Entry 7E4P (X-ray diffraction, 2.40 A resolution); this record covers chains A and F of the 6 polymer chains in the assembly.

# Chain A
Molecule: Tubulin alpha-1B chain
Organism: Bos taurus
UniProtKB: P81947 (TBA1B_BOVIN); residues 1-440 here = UniProt positions 1-440
Amino-acid sequence (440 residues; each row starts with the number of its first residue):
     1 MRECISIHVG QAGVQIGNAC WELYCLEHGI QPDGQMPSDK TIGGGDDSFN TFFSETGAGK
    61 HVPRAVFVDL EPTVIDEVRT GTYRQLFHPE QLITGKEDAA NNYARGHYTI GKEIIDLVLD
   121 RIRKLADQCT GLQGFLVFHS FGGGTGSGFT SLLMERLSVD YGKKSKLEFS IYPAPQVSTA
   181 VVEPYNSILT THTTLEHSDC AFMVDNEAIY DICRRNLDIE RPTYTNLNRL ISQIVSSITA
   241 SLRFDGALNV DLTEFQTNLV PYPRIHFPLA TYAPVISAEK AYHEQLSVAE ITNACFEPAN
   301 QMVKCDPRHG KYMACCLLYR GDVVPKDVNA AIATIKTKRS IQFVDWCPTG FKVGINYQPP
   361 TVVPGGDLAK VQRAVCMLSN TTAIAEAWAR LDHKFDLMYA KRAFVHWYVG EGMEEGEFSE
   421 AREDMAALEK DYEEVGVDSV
Disordered / not traced: 438-440
Metal / ion sites: Ca2+: Asp39, Thr41, Gly44, Glu55
Ligand contacts: GTP (guanosine-5'-triphosphate): Gly10, Gln11, Ala12, Gln15, Ile16, Asp69, Asp98, Ala99, Ala100, Asn101, Asn102, Ser140, Gly142, Gly143, Gly144, Thr145, Gly146, Ile171, Pro173, Val177, Ser178, Thr179, Glu183, Asn206, Tyr224, Leu227, Asn228, Ile231

# Chain F
Molecule: Tubulin-Tyrosine Ligase
Organism: Gallus gallus
UniProtKB: E1BQ43 (E1BQ43_CHICK); residue numbers follow UniProt; this construct covers 1-378
Amino-acid sequence (380 residues; each row starts with the number of its first residue):
     1 MYTFVVRDEN SSVYAEVSRL LLATGQWKRL RKDNPRFNLM LGERNRLPFG RLGHEPGLVQ
    61 LVNYYRGADK LCRKASLVKL IKTSPELSES CTWFPESYVI YPTNLKTPVA PAQNGIRHLI
   121 NNTRTDEREV FLAAYNRRRE GREGNVWIAK SSAGAKGEGI LISSEASELL DFIDEQGQVH
   181 VIQKYLEKPL LLEPGHRKFD IRSWVLVDHL YNIYLYREGV LRTSSEPYNS ANFQDKTCHL
   241 TNHCIQKEYS KNYGRYEEGN EMFFEEFNQY LMDALNTTLE NSILLQIKHI IRSCLMCIEP
   301 AISTKHLHYQ SFQLFGFDFM VDEELKVWLI EVNGAPACAQ KLYAELCQGI VDVAISSVFP
   361 LADTGQKTSQ PTSIFIKLHH
Disordered / not traced: 104-125, 151-159, 248-251, 363-371
Construct notes: expression tag (379-380)
Metal / ion sites: Mg2+: Glu331 (together with AMP-PCP)
Ligand contacts: AMP-PCP (ACP; phosphomethylphosphonic acid adenylate ester): Lys74, Ile148, Lys150, Gln183, Lys184, Tyr185, Leu186, Lys198, Asp200, Arg202, Arg222, His239, Leu240, Thr241, Asn242, Asp318, Ile330, Glu331, Asn333

# Chain A / chain F interface
Pairs across the interface (23):
  Gln176(A) - Pro56(F)
  Glu207(A) - His54(F)  salt bridge
  Glu297(A) - His306(F)
  Pro298(A) - Leu307(F)  hydrophobic
  Lys304(A) - His54(F)
  Asp306(A) - Arg66(F)
  Asp306(A) - Leu307(F)
  Arg308(A) - Pro300(F)  hydrogen bond (side chain-backbone)
  Arg308(A) - Ala301(F)
  Arg308(A) - Ile302(F)
  Arg308(A) - Ser303(F)  hydrogen bond (side chain-backbone)
  His309(A) - Arg66(F)  hydrogen bond (side chain-backbone)
  His309(A) - Gly67(F)
  His309(A) - Ala301(F)  hydrogen bond (side chain-backbone)
  Lys338(A) - Pro300(F)
  Ser340(A) - Pro300(F)
  Ser340(A) - Ala301(F)
  Glu386(A) - Gly50(F)
  Glu386(A) - Arg66(F)  salt bridge
  Arg390(A) - Gly50(F)
  Arg390(A) - His54(F)
  His393(A) - Arg51(F)
  Glu433(A) - Arg46(F)  salt bridge
Other interface residues (no listed pair), chain A (16 interface residues in all): Cys305, Ala389
Other interface residues (no listed pair), chain F (15 interface residues in all): Gly53, His308

# Overview
16 residues of chain A face 15 of chain F across their interface; the contacts include 4 hydrogen bonds and 3
salt bridges. Polar contacts include Glu207(A)-His54(F), Glu386(A)-Arg66(F) and Glu433(A)-Arg46(F). Chain A
binds GTP. Bound to chain F: AMP-PCP.
Here chain A is Tubulin alpha-1B chain (Bos taurus) and chain F is Tubulin-Tyrosine Ligase (Gallus gallus).
Entry 7E4P (Crystal structure of tubulin in complex with Ansamitocin P3) was determined by X-ray diffraction.
